PDB entry 5AQD | X-ray diffraction, 2.12 A resolution | chains A and M of the 12 polymer chains in the assembly

Chain A:
Molecule: Phycoerythrin alpha subunit
From: Phormidium rubidum A09DM
Notes: fragment: alpha chain, residues 1-164
Reference sequence: A0A0E3W010 (A0A0E3W010_9CYAN); residues 1-160 here = UniProt positions 1-160
Amino-acid sequence (164 residues; each row starts with the number of its first residue):
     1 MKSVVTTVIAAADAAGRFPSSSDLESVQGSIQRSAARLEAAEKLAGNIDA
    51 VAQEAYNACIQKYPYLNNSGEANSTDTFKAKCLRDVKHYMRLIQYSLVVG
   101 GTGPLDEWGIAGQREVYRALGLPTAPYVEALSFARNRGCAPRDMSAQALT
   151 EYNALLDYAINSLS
Glycans and other covalent adducts: phycoerythrobilin (PEB) linked to C82, C139
Residues lining bound ligands:
  - phycoerythrobilin (PEB), molecule 1: L24, E25, Q28
  - phycoerythrobilin (PEB), molecule 2: R33, Q147, T150, E151
  - phycoerythrobilin (PEB), molecule 3: K43, L44, N47, A50, V51, E54, R137, G138, R142, D143, M144, Y152
  - phycoerythrobilin (PEB), molecule 4: C59, L66, A72, N73, F78, K81, R84, D85, V86, H88, Y89, L92, W108, V116, Y117, L120, L122, P123, P126, Y127

Chain M:
Molecule: Phycoerythrin beta subunit
From: Phormidium rubidum A09DM
Notes: fragment: beta chain, residues 1-184
Reference sequence: A0A0E4G455 (A0A0E4G455_9CYAN); residues 8-184 here correspond to UniProt positions 1-177 (UniProt number = residue number - 7)
Amino-acid sequence (184 residues; row label = number of the first residue in the row):
     1 MLDAFSRAVVQADASTSVVADMGALKQFIAEGNRRLDAVNAIASNASCMV
    51 SDAVAGMICENQGLIQAGGNCYPNRRMAACLRDAEIILRYVTYALLAGDA
   101 SVLDDRCLNGLKETYAALGVPTTSTVRAVQIMKAQAAAHIKDTPSEARAG
   151 GKLRKMGSPVVEDRCASLVAEASSYFDRVISALS
Modified residues: N70 (n-methyl asparagine; MEN)
Glycans and other covalent adducts: phycoerythrobilin (PEB) linked to C48, C59, C80, C165
Residues lining bound ligands:
  - phycoerythrobilin (PEB), molecule 1: A30, N33, R34, L36, D37, A38, I140, K141, D142, S158, P159, V160, V161, R164, L168
  - phycoerythrobilin (PEB), molecule 2: N45, M49, D52, A55, G56, E60, R127, I131, A134, Q135, A138, H139, T143, P144, S145, R148, A149, K152, L153, R154
  - phycoerythrobilin (PEB), molecule 3: M57, L64, N70, C71, R75, R76, A79, R82, D83, I86, Y90, R106, C107, L111, T114, Y115, L118, V120, P121, S124, T125, A128
  - phycoerythrobilin (PEB), molecule 4: I58, I65, Y72, P73, N74, M77

How chain A and chain M interact:
Contacting residue pairs - 63 pairs, chain A then chain M:
  M1(A) with M1(M), hydrogen bond (backbone-backbone); L2(M), hydrophobic; S6(M)
  S3(A) with D3(M), hydrogen bond
  V5(A) with D3(M); L96(M), hydrophobic; A97(M), hydrophobic
  T6(A) with M1(M); D3(M)
  I9(A) with M1(M), hydrophobic; Y93(M); A97(M), hydrophobic
  A10(A) with M1(M)
  A12(A) with Y93(M), hydrogen bond (backbone-side chain)
  D13(A) with R89(M), salt bridge; Y90(M), hydrogen bond; Y93(M), hydrogen bond (backbone-side chain); R106(M), salt bridge
  G16(A) with R89(M)
  R17(A) with R89(M); Y93(M), hydrogen bond (backbone-side chain)
  F18(A) with A46(M), hydrophobic; E85(M); L88(M), hydrophobic; R89(M); T92(M)
  P19(A) with V39(M), hydrophobic; A43(M); T92(M); Y93(M)
  L24(A) with L36(M); N40(M); L96(M), hydrophobic
  V27(A) with L36(M), hydrophobic; L96(M), hydrophobic
  Q28(A) with N33(M), hydrogen bond
  I31(A) with G32(M); N33(M)
  S34(A) with I29(M)
  L38(A) with M22(M); K26(M)
  A41(A) with M22(M), hydrophobic
  E42(A) with M22(M)
  A45(A) with V18(M); V19(M)
  I48(A) with V18(M), hydrophobic
  R91(A) with D13(M), salt bridge; T16(M); S17(M)
  Q94(A) with V18(M); V19(M), hydrogen bond (side chain-backbone)
  Y95(A) with V9(M), hydrophobic; A12(M); D13(M), hydrogen bond (side chain-backbone); S17(M), hydrogen bond (side chain-backbone)
  V98(A) with F5(M); V19(M), hydrophobic; L25(M), hydrophobic
  V99(A) with S6(M); V9(M), hydrophobic
  W108(A) with V9(M), hydrophobic; V10(M), hydrophobic; D13(M)
Also at the interface, not in a pair above, chain A (30 interface residues in all): V8, P104
Also at the interface, not in a pair above, chain M (34 interface residues in all): V102

Overview:
30 residues of chain A face 34 of chain M across their interface, with 10 hydrogen bonds and 3 salt bridges.
Polar contacts include D13(A)-R89(M), D13(A)-R106(M) and R91(A)-D13(M). Ligands of chain A: phycoerythrobilin.
Ligands of chain M: phycoerythrobilin.
Here chain A is Phycoerythrin alpha subunit and chain M is Phycoerythrin beta subunit, both from Phormidium
rubidum A09DM. Entry 5AQD (Crystal structure of Phormidium Phycoerythrin at pH 8.5) was determined by X-ray
diffraction, deposited together with 5FVB.
